PDB entry 8CMY | electron microscopy, 3.79 A resolution | chains D and F of the 16 polymer chains in the assembly

# Chain D (and F)
Protein: Ribulose bisphosphate carboxylase small chain
Notes: EC 4.1.1.39; chain F of this document is another copy of the same molecule, construct and numbering; everything in this record applies to it too
UniProt: A0A182AM64 (A0A182AM64_9CYAN); numbering as in UniProt (aligned over 1-113)
Chain sequence (113 residues; row label = number of the first residue in the row):
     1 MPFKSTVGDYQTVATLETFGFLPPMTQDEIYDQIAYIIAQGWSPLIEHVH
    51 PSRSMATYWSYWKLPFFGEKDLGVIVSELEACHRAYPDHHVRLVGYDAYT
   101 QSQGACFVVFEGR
Not modelled in the structure: 1-5

# Interface between chain D and chain F
Residue-residue contacts (4; chain D residue first):
  W62(D) with D9(F)
  K63(D) with G8(F), hydrogen bond (side chain-backbone)
  Y86(D) with D9(F), hydrogen bond; Q11(F), hydrogen bond
Also at the interface, not in a pair above, chain D (4 interface residues in all): Y61
Also at the interface, not in a pair above, chain F (5 interface residues in all): T6, V7

# Overview
The interface between chain D and chain F involves 4 residues on one side and 5 on the other; the contacts
include 3 hydrogen bonds. Among the polar pairs are K63(D)-G8(F), Y86(D)-D9(F) and Y86(D)-Q11(F).
Both chains are Ribulose bisphosphate carboxylase small chain. Entry 8CMY (Structure of the Cyanobium sp. PCC
7001) was determined by electron microscopy, deposited together with 7YYO.
